1EEY - chains A and C of the 3 polymer chains in the assembly; structure by X-ray diffraction, 2.25 A resolution.

[Chain A]
Protein: HLA-A2.1 MHC class I (heavy chain)
Organism: Homo sapiens
Notes: fragment: residues 1-275 of extracellular portion
Reference sequence: P01892 (1A02_HUMAN); residue numbers follow UniProt; this construct covers 1-275
Amino-acid sequence (275 residues; row label = number of the first residue in the row):
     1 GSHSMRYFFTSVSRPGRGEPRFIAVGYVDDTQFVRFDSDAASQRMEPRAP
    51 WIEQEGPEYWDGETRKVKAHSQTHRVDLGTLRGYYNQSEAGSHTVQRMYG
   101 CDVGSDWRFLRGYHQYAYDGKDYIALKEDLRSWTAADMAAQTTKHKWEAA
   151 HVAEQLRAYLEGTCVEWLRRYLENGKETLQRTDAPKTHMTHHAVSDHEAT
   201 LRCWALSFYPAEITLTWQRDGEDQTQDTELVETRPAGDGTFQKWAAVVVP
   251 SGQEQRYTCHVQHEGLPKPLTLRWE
Disulfide bonds: Cys101-Cys164, Cys203-Cys259

[Chain C]
Protein: GP2 peptide
Notes: engineered mutation(s): I2L,V5L,L9V
Amino-acid sequence (9 residues; row label = number of the first residue in the row):
     1 ILSALVGIV

[How chain A and chain C interact]
Contacting residue pairs - 37 pairs, chain A then chain C:
  Met5(A) - Ile1(C)
  Tyr7(A) - Ile1(C)  hydrogen bond (side chain-backbone)
  Tyr7(A) - Leu2(C)  hydrogen bond (side chain-backbone)
  Phe9(A) - Leu2(C)  hydrophobic
  Met45(A) - Leu2(C)  hydrophobic
  Tyr59(A) - Ile1(C)  hydrophobic
  Glu63(A) - Ile1(C)
  Glu63(A) - Leu2(C)  hydrogen bond (side chain-backbone)
  Lys66(A) - Ile1(C)
  Lys66(A) - Leu2(C)  hydrogen bond (side chain-backbone)
  Lys66(A) - Ser3(C)
  Val67(A) - Leu2(C)  hydrophobic
  His70(A) - Ser3(C)
  His70(A) - Val6(C)
  Thr73(A) - Val6(C)  hydrogen bond (side chain-backbone)
  Val76(A) - Ile8(C)  hydrophobic
  Asp77(A) - Ile8(C)
  Asp77(A) - Val9(C)  hydrogen bond (side chain-backbone)
  Thr80(A) - Val9(C)
  Leu81(A) - Val9(C)  hydrophobic
  Tyr84(A) - Val9(C)  hydrogen bond (side chain-backbone)
  Arg97(A) - Val6(C)
  Tyr99(A) - Leu2(C)
  Tyr99(A) - Ser3(C)  hydrogen bond (side chain-backbone)
  Tyr116(A) - Val9(C)
  Thr143(A) - Val9(C)  hydrogen bond (side chain-backbone)
  Lys146(A) - Val9(C)  hydrogen bond (side chain-backbone)
  Trp147(A) - Gly7(C)
  Trp147(A) - Ile8(C)  hydrogen bond (side chain-backbone)
  Trp147(A) - Val9(C)  hydrophobic
  Gln155(A) - Leu5(C)
  Tyr159(A) - Ile1(C)  hydrogen bond (side chain-backbone)
  Tyr159(A) - Leu2(C)
  Tyr159(A) - Ser3(C)
  Thr163(A) - Ile1(C)
  Trp167(A) - Ile1(C)
  Tyr171(A) - Ile1(C)  hydrogen bond (side chain-backbone)
Interface residues without a listed pair, chain A (27 interface residues in all): Tyr123
Interface residues without a listed pair, chain C (9 interface residues in all): Ala4

[Overview]
27 residues of chain A and 9 residues of chain C are in contact; the contacts include 13 hydrogen bonds. Polar
contacts include Tyr7(A)-Ile1(C), Tyr7(A)-Leu2(C) and Glu63(A)-Leu2(C).
Here chain A is HLA-A2.1 MHC class I (heavy chain) (Homo sapiens) and chain C is GP2 peptide. Entry 1EEY
(Crystal Structure Determination Of HLA A2 Complexed to Peptide GP2 with the substitution (I2L/V5L/L9V)) was
determined by X-ray diffraction together with 1EEZ from the same study.
